3GTL - chains B and C of the 13 polymer chains in the assembly; structure by X-ray diffraction, 3.38 A resolution.

== Chain B ==
Protein: DNA-directed RNA polymerase II subunit RPB2
Source organism: Saccharomyces cerevisiae
Notes: EC 2.7.7.6; fragment: DNA-directed RNA polymerase II 140 kDa polypeptide
UniProt: P08518 (RPB2_YEAST); residue numbers follow UniProt; this construct covers 1-1224
Amino-acid sequence (1224 residues; row label = number of the first residue in the row):
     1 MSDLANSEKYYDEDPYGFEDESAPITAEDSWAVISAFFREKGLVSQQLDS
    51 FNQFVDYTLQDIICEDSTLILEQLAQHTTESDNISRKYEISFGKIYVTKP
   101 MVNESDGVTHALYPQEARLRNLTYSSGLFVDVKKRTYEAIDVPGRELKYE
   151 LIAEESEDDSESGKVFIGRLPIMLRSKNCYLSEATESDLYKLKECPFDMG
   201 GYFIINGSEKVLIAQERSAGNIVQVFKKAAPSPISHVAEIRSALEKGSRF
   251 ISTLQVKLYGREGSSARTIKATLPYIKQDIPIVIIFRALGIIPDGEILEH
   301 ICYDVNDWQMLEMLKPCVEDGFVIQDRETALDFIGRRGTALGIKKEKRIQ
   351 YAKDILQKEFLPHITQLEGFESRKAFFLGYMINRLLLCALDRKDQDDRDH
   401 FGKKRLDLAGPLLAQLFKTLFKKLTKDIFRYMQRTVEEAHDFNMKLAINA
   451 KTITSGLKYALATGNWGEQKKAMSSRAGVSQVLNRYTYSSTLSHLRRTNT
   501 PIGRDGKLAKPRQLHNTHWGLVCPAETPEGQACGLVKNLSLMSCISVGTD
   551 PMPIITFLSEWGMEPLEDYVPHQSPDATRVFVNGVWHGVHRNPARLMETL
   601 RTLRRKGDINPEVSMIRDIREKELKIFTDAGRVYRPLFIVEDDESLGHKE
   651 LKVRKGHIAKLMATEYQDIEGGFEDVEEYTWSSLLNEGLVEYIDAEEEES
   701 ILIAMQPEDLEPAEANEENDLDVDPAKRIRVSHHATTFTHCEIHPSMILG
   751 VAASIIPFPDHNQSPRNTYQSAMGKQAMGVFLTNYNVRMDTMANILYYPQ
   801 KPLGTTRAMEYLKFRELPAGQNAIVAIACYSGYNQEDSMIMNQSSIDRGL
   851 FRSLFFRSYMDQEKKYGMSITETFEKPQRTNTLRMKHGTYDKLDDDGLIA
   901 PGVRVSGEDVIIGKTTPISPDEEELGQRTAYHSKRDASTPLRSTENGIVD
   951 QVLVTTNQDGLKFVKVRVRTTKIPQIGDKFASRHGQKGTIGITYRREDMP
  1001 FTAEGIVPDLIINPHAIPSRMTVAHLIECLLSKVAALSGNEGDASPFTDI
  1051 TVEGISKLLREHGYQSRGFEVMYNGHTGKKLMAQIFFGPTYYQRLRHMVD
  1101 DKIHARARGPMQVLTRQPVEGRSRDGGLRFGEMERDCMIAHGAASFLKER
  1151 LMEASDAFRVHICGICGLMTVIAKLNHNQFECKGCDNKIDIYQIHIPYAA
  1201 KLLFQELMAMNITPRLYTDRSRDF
Disordered / not traced: 1-19, 71-89, 135-163, 336-344, 438-445, 503-508, 669-677, 716-721, 920-932
Ion coordination: Zn2+: Cys-1163, Cys-1166, Cys-1182, Cys-1185

== Chain C ==
Protein: DNA-directed RNA polymerase II subunit RPB3
Source organism: Saccharomyces cerevisiae
Notes: fragment: DNA-directed RNA polymerase II 45 kDa polypeptide
UniProt: P16370 (RPB3_YEAST); residues 1-318 here = UniProt positions 1-318
Amino-acid sequence (318 residues; each row starts with the number of its first residue):
     1 MSEEGPQVKIREASKDNVDFILSNVDLAMANSLRRVMIAEIPTLAIDSVE
    51 VETNTTVLADEFIAHRLGLIPLQSMDIEQLEYSRDCFCEDHCDKCSVVLT
   101 LQAFGESESTTNVYSKDLVIVSNLMGRNIGHPIIQDKEGNGVLICKLRKG
   151 QELKLTCVAKKGIAKEHAKWGPAAAIEFEYDPWNKLKHTDYWYEQDSAKE
   201 WPQSKNCEYEDPPNEGDPFDYKAQADTFYMNVESVGSIPVDQVVVRGIDT
   251 LQKKVASILLALTQMDQDKVNFASGDNNTASNMLGSNEDVMMTGAEQDPY
   301 SNASQMGNTGSGGYDNAW
Disordered / not traced: 1-2, 269-318
Ion coordination: Zn2+: Cys-86, Cys-88, Cys-92, Cys-95
Curated features (UniProtKB/Swiss-Prot):
  - binding site (Zn(2+)): Cys-86, Cys-88, Cys-92, Cys-95
  - modified residue: Ser-2 (N-acetylserine)
  - natural variant: Ala-30 (A30D: In mutant RPB3-1)
  - mutagenesis: Lys-9 (K9E: Transcript termination readthrough)

== How chain B and chain C interact ==
Residue-residue contacts - 71 pairs, chain B then chain C:
  Tyr-797(B) / Glu-61(C)  hydrogen bond (side chain-backbone)
  Tyr-797(B) / Phe-62(C)  hydrophobic
  Tyr-798(B) / Phe-62(C)
  Tyr-798(B) / His-65(C)
  Tyr-798(B) / Arg-66(C)  hydrogen bond
  Ser-844(B) / Ala-168(C)
  Asp-847(B) / His-65(C)
  Asp-847(B) / His-167(C)
  Asp-847(B) / Ala-168(C)
  Arg-848(B) / His-65(C)  hydrogen bond (backbone-side chain)
  Arg-848(B) / Leu-69(C)
  Gly-849(B) / His-65(C)
  Arg-852(B) / His-65(C)  hydrogen bond
  Leu-854(B) / Glu-61(C)
  Ile-948(B) / Glu-61(C)
  Arg-969(B) / Ala-59(C)
  Arg-969(B) / Glu-61(C)  salt bridge
  Thr-970(B) / Glu-61(C)
  Thr-971(B) / Glu-61(C)  hydrogen bond (backbone-side chain)
  Arg-995(B) / Lys-165(C)
  Arg-996(B) / Ile-38(C)
  Arg-996(B) / Ala-174(C)  hydrogen bond (side chain-backbone)
  Glu-997(B) / Arg-34(C)  hydrogen bond (backbone-side chain)
  Glu-997(B) / Arg-35(C)
  Glu-997(B) / Ala-39(C)
  Asp-998(B) / Arg-35(C)  salt bridge
  Met-999(B) / Arg-34(C)
  Phe-1001(B) / Arg-34(C)
  Ala-1003(B) / Glu-177(C)
  Ala-1003(B) / Phe-178(C)  hydrogen bond (backbone-backbone)
  Glu-1004(B) / Glu-177(C)
  Gly-1005(B) / Ile-176(C)
  Arg-1060(B) / Lys-199(C)  hydrogen bond (side chain-backbone)
  Arg-1060(B) / Pro-202(C)
  Gly-1063(B) / Pro-202(C)
  Gln-1065(B) / Glu-200(C)
  Gln-1065(B) / Trp-201(C)
  Arg-1067(B) / Glu-194(C)  salt bridge
  Phe-1069(B) / Trp-192(C)
  Phe-1069(B) / Trp-201(C)  hydrophobic
  Val-1071(B) / Trp-201(C)  hydrophobic
  Tyr-1073(B) / Phe-178(C)
  Tyr-1073(B) / Glu-179(C)
  Tyr-1073(B) / Tyr-180(C)
  Gly-1075(B) / Asn-31(C)  hydrogen bond (backbone-side chain)
  Gly-1075(B) / Arg-34(C)  hydrogen bond (backbone-side chain)
  Gly-1075(B) / Arg-35(C)  hydrogen bond (backbone-side chain)
  His-1076(B) / Asn-31(C)
  His-1076(B) / Arg-35(C)
  Thr-1077(B) / Leu-27(C)
  Thr-1077(B) / Asn-31(C)  hydrogen bond (backbone-side chain)
  Gly-1078(B) / Leu-27(C)
  Gly-1078(B) / Asn-31(C)
  Gly-1078(B) / Tyr-180(C)
  Lys-1079(B) / Tyr-180(C)
  Lys-1079(B) / His-188(C)
  Lys-1080(B) / Tyr-180(C)  hydrogen bond (backbone-side chain)
  Lys-1080(B) / Asp-181(C)  hydrogen bond (side chain-backbone)
  Lys-1080(B) / His-188(C)
  Lys-1080(B) / Thr-189(C)
  Leu-1081(B) / His-188(C)
  Leu-1081(B) / Thr-189(C)  hydrogen bond (backbone-side chain)
  Met-1082(B) / Lys-187(C)
  Met-1082(B) / His-188(C)
  Met-1082(B) / Thr-189(C)
  Met-1082(B) / Asp-190(C)  hydrogen bond (backbone-backbone)
  Gln-1084(B) / Thr-189(C)
  Gln-1084(B) / Asp-190(C)  hydrogen bond (side chain-backbone)
  Gln-1084(B) / Tyr-191(C)
  Gln-1084(B) / Trp-192(C)
  Gln-1084(B) / Trp-201(C)
Also at the interface, not in a pair above, chain B (41 interface residues in all): Tyr-785, Asn-786, Tyr-1064, Glu-1070
Also at the interface, not in a pair above, chain C (38 interface residues in all): Val-57, Asp-60, Ala-175, Pro-182, Asn-184

== Summary ==
41 residues of chain B and 38 residues of chain C are in contact; the contacts include 18 hydrogen bonds and 3
salt bridges. Among the polar pairs are Arg-969(B)/Glu-61(C), Asp-998(B)/Arg-35(C) and Arg-1067(B)/Glu-194(C).
From UniProt: 4 Zn2+-binding residues and one mutagenesis site on chain C.
Chain B is DNA-directed RNA polymerase II subunit RPB2 and chain C is DNA-directed RNA polymerase II subunit
RPB3, both from Saccharomyces cerevisiae; the structure, Backtracked RNA polymerase II complex with 13mer with
G<>U mismatch, was determined by X-ray diffraction (same publication as 3GTG, 3GTJ, 3GTK, 3GTM, 3GTO, 3GTP and
3GTQ).
